4K94 - chains H and C of the 3 polymer chains in the assembly; structure by X-ray diffraction, 2.40 A resolution.

[Chain H]
Name: Fab19 light chain
From: Homo sapiens
Chain sequence (220 residues; each row starts with the number of its first residue):
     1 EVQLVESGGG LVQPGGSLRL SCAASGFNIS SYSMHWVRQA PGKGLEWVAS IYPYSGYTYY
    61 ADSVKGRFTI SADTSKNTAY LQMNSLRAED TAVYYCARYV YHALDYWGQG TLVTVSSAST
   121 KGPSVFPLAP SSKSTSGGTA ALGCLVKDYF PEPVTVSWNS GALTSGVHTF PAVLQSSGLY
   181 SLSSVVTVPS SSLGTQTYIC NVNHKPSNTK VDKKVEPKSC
Unresolved in the structure: 131-141, 193-196, 218-220
Disulfide bonds: C22-C96, C144-C200
Small-molecule neighbours: N-acetylglucosamine (NAG; 2-acetamido-2-deoxy-beta-D-glucopyranose): S30, Y54, T74

[Chain C]
Name: Mast/stem cell growth factor receptor Kit
From: Homo sapiens
Notes: EC 2.7.10.1
UniProtKB: P10721 (KIT_HUMAN); residues 308-518 here = UniProt positions 308-518
Chain sequence (214 residues; row label = number of the first residue in the row):
   305 GAMVDKGFIN IFPMINTTVF VNDGENVDLI VEYEAFPKPE HQQWIYMNRT FTDKWEDYPK
   365 SENESNIRYV SELHLTRLKG TEGGTYTFLV SNSDVNAAIA FNVYVNTKPE ILTYDRLVNG
   425 MLQCVAAGFP EPTIDWYFCP GTEQRCSASV LPVDVQTLNS SGPPFGKLVV QSSIDSSAFK
   485 HNGTVECKAY NDVGKTSAYF NFAFKGNNKE QIHP
Unresolved in the structure: 305-309, 447-448, 464-465, 509-518
Sequence notes: expression tag (305-307)
Curated features (UniProtKB/Swiss-Prot):
  - glycosylation (N-linked (GlcNAc...) asparagine): N320, N352, N367, N463, N486
  - natural variant: S451 (S451C: In MASTC; uncertain significance)
  - mutagenesis: R381 (R381A: Reduces autophosphorylation in response to KITLG/SCF), E386 (E386A: Reduces autophosphorylation in response to KITLG/SCF)
Disulfide bonds: C428-C491, C443-C450
Glycans and other covalent adducts: N-acetylglucosamine (NAG) linked to N320

[How chain H and chain C interact]
Pairs across the interface (30):
  S30(H) - I319(C)
  S30(H) - N320(C)  hydrogen bond (backbone-backbone)
  S31(H) - I319(C)
  S31(H) - V331(C)
  Y32(H) - I319(C)
  Y32(H) - E329(C)  hydrogen bond
  Y32(H) - N330(C)  hydrogen bond (side chain-backbone)
  Y52(H) - M318(C)
  Y52(H) - I334(C)
  Y54(H) - P317(C)
  Y54(H) - M318(C)
  Y54(H) - I319(C)
  Y54(H) - N320(C)
  S55(H) - P317(C)
  S55(H) - M318(C)  hydrogen bond
  Y57(H) - M318(C)  hydrophobic
  Y57(H) - E336(C)
  Y57(H) - R372(C)  hydrogen bond
  Y59(H) - K364(C)
  R98(H) - E329(C)  salt bridge
  V100(H) - N330(C)
  V100(H) - V331(C)  hydrophobic
  V100(H) - D332(C)
  Y101(H) - D332(C)  hydrogen bond (backbone-side chain)
  Y101(H) - K358(C)
  Y101(H) - H378(C)
  Y101(H) - T380(C)
  H102(H) - E360(C)  salt bridge
  H102(H) - E376(C)
  H102(H) - H378(C)  hydrogen bond
Also at the interface, not in a pair above, chain C (20 interface residues in all): T322, V323, V325
From the paper, about this interface:
  - specific contacts: Y101(H)-T380(C)
  - epitope / paratope residues, chain H: Y101(H)
  - epitope / paratope residues, chain C: T380(C)

[Overview]
Chain H and chain C form an interface of 12 and 20 residues respectively, with 7 hydrogen bonds and 2 salt
bridges. Among the polar pairs are R98(H)-E329(C), H102(H)-E360(C) and Y32(H)-E329(C). The authors report a
contact between Y101(H) and T380(C). Bound to chain H: N-acetylglucosamine. The paper reports epitope/paratope
residues Y101(H) and T380(C).
Chain H is Fab19 light chain and chain C is Mast/stem cell growth factor receptor Kit, both from Homo sapiens;
the structure, Crystal structure of KIT D4D5 fragment in complex with anti-Kit antibody Fab19, was determined
by X-ray diffraction together with 4K9E from the same study.
